Entry 2OIE (X-ray diffraction, 2.20 A resolution); this record covers chains B and C of the 4 polymer chains in the assembly.

# Chain B (and C)
Protein: RS21-C6
Organism: Mus musculus
Notes: fragment: core segment, residues 21-126; chain C of this document is another copy of the same molecule, construct and numbering; everything in this record applies to it too
UniProt: Q9QY93 (Q9QY93_MOUSE); residues 21-126 here = UniProt positions 21-126
Amino-acid sequence (111 residues; row label = number of the first residue in the row):
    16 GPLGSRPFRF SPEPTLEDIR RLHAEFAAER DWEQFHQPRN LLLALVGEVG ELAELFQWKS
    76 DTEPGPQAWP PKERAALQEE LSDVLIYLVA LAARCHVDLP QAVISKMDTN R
Disordered / not traced: 125-126 (chain C: 122-126)
Construct notes: cloning artifact (16-20)
Curated features (UniProtKB/Swiss-Prot):
  - binding site (substrate): His-38, Trp-47 to His-51, Trp-73, Tyr-102
  - binding site (Mg(2+)): Glu-63, Glu-66, Glu-95, Asp-98
  - mutagenesis: His-38 (H38A: Reduces affinity for substrate and catalytic activity by about 50%), Trp-47 (W47I: Reduces affinity for substrate and catalytic activity by about 50%), Glu-63 (E63Q: Loss of activity), Glu-66 (E66Q: Loss of activity), Trp-73 (W73I: Reduces affinity for substrate and catalytic activity by about 50%), Glu-95 (E95Q: Loss of activity), Asp-98 (D98N: Loss of activity), Tyr-102 (Y102I: Reduces affinity for substrate and catalytic activity by about 50%)

# How chain B and chain C interact
Contacting residue pairs - 25 pairs, chain B then chain C:
  Phe-50(B) with Trp-73(C)
  His-51(B) with Trp-73(C)
  Arg-54(B) with Asp-76(C), salt bridge
  Asn-55(B) with Gln-72(C); Trp-73(C)
  Leu-58(B) with Ala-68(C); Gln-72(C)
  Ala-59(B) with Gln-72(C)
  Val-61(B) with Gly-65(C); Ala-68(C), hydrophobic
  Gly-62(B) with Gly-65(C)
  Gly-65(B) with Val-61(C); Gly-62(C)
  Glu-66(B) with Glu-66(C); Glu-69(C)
  Ala-68(B) with Leu-58(C); Val-61(C), hydrophobic
  Glu-69(B) with Glu-66(C)
  Gln-72(B) with Asn-55(C), hydrogen bond (backbone-side chain); Leu-58(C); Ala-59(C)
  Trp-73(B) with Phe-50(C); Asn-55(C); Tyr-102(C)
  Tyr-102(B) with Trp-73(C)
Interface residues without a listed pair, chain B (19 interface residues in all): Leu-56, Val-64, Phe-71, Asp-76
Interface residues without a listed pair, chain C (18 interface residues in all): Arg-54, Val-64, Phe-71, Lys-74

# Summary
19 residues of chain B and 18 residues of chain C are in contact; the contacts include 1 hydrogen bond and 1
salt bridge. Polar pairs include Arg-54(B)/Asp-76(C) and Gln-72(B)/Asn-55(C). UniProt lists 8
substrate-binding residues, 4 Mg2+-binding residues and 8 mutagenesis sites on chain B.
Chain B and chain C are both RS21-C6 (Mus musculus); the structure, Crystal structure of RS21-C6 core segment
RSCUT, was determined by X-ray diffraction together with 2OIG from the same study.
